4G24 - chain A; structure by X-ray diffraction, 1.95 A resolution.

[Chain A]
Protein: Pentatricopeptide repeat-containing protein At2g32230, mitochondrial
Organism: Arabidopsis thaliana
Notes: EC 3.1.26.5
UniProtKB: Q66GI4 (PP179_ARATH); numbering as in UniProt (aligned over 77-572)
Sequence (501 residues; each row starts with the number of its first residue):
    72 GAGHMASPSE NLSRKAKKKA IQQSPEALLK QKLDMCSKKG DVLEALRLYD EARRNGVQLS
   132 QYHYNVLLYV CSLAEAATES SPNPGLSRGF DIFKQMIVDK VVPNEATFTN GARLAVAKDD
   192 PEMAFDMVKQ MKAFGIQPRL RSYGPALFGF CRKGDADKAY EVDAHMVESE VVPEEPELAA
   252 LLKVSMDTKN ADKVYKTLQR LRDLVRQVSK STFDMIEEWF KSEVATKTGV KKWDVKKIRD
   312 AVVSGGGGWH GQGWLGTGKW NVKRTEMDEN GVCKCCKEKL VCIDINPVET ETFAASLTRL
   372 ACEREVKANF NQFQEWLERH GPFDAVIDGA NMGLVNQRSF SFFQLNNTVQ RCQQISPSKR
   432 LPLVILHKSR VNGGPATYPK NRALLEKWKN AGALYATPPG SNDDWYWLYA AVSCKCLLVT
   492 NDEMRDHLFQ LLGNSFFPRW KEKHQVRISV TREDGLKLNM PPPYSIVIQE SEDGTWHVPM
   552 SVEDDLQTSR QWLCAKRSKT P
Unresolved in the structure: 72-94, 571-572
Sequence notes: expression tag (72-76)
Ion coordination: Zn2+: Cys344, Cys347, His548, Cys565; Mn2+ site 1: Asp475 (together with 6-aminohexanoic acid); Mn2+ site 2: Asp475, Asp493
Residues lining bound ligands: 6-aminohexanoic acid (ACA): Ala401, Asn402, Leu405, Val406, Asn407, Asp475, Asp493, Glu494
UniProt features mapped onto this chain:
  - binding site (Zn(2+)): Cys344, Cys347, His548, Cys565
  - binding site (Mn(2+)): Asp399, Asp474, Asp475, Asp493
  - mutagenesis: Asp399 (D399N: Abolishes ribonuclease activity), Asp474 to Asp475 (Loss of activity), Asp474 (D474N: Abolishes ribonuclease activity), Asp475 (D475N: Abolishes ribonuclease activity), Asp493 (D493N: Abolishes ribonuclease activity)
From the paper describing this entry:
  - Mn2+ coordination: Asp475
  - Mn2+ coordination through a water molecule: Asp399, Asp474, Asp493
  - mutagenesis - D474A (>1,000-fold), D475A (>1,000-fold): decreased catalytic activity
  - mutagenesis - D399A, D474A, D475A, D493A: unchanged binding to pre-tRNA
  - catalytic residues: Asp399, His498 (proposed by the authors, not directly observed)
  - catalytic residues: Asp475, Asp493
  - mutagenesis - D399A (>1,000-fold), D493A (>1,000-fold): decreased catalytic activity on pre-tRNA

[In short]
Bound to chain A: 6-aminohexanoic acid. Cys344, Cys347, His548 and Cys565 coordinate Zn2+. Asp475 and Asp493
form the Mn2+ site 2. UniProt lists 4 Zn2+-binding residues, 4 Mn2+-binding residues and 4 mutagenesis sites.
The paper reports catalytic residues Asp399, His498 and Asp475 among others; D474A and D475A reduce catalytic
activity; 4 substitutions were tested in all.
Chain A is Pentatricopeptide repeat-containing protein At2g32230, mitochondrial (Arabidopsis thaliana); the
structure, Crystal Structure of proteinaceous RNase P 1 (PRORP1) from A. thaliana with Mn, was determined by
X-ray diffraction together with 4G23, 4G25 and 4G26 from the same study.
